Entry 6F9C (electron microscopy, 8.00 A resolution (low resolution: residue-level contacts below are approximate; hydrogen-bond / salt-bridge calls are withheld)); this record covers chains G and H of the 12 polymer chains in the assembly.

== Chain G ==
Protein: Glycoprotein
From: Rift valley fever virus
Reference sequence: A2T085 (A2T085_RVFV); residue numbers follow UniProt; this construct covers 154-469
Chain sequence (316 residues; numbered 154 to 469; the number before each row is that of its first residue):
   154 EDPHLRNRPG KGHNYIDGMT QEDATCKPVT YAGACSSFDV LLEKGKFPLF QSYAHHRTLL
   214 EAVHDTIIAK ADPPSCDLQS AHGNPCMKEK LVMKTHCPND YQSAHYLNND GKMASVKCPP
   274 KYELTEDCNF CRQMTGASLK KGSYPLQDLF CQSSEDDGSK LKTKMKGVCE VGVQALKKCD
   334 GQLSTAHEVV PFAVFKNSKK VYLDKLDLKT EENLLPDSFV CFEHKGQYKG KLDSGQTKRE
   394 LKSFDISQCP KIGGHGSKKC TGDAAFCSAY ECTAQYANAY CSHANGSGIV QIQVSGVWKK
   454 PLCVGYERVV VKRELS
Not modelled in the structure: 288-289, 380-392
From the paper describing this entry:
  - post-translational modification sites: Asn438 (proposed by the authors, not directly observed)

== Chain H ==
Protein: Glycoprotein
From: Rift valley fever virus
Reference sequence: A2T072 (A2T072_RVFV); residue numbers follow UniProt; this construct covers 691-1118
Chain sequence (431 residues; each row starts with the number of its first residue):
   688 DPGCSELIQA SSRITTCSTE GVNTKCRLSG TALIRAGSVG AEACLMLKGV KEDQTKFLKI
   748 KTVSSELSCR EGQSYWTGSF SPKCLSSRRC HLVGECHVNR CLSWRDNETS AEFSFVGEST
   808 TMRENKCFEQ CGGWGCGCFN VNPSCLFVHT YLQSVRKEAL RVFNCIDWVH KLTLEITDFD
   868 GSVSTIDLGA SSSRFTNWGS VSLSLDAEGI SGSNSFSFIE SPGKGYAIVD EPFSEIPRQG
   928 FLGEIRCNSE SSVLSAHESC LRAPNLISYK PMIDQLECTT NLIDPFVVFE RGSLPQTRND
   988 KTFAASKGNR GVQAFSKGSV QADLTLMFDN FEVDFVGAAV SCDAAFLNLT GCYSCNAGAR
  1048 VCLSITSTGT GSLSAHNKDG SLHIVLPSEN GTKDQCQILH FTVPEVEEEF MYSCDGDERP
  1108 LLVKGTLIAI D
Construct notes: expression tag (688-690)
From the paper describing this entry:
  - post-translational modification sites: Asn794, Asn1035 (proposed by the authors, not directly observed)

== Chain G / chain H interface ==
Pairs across the interface (19):
  Pro201(G) - Phe802(H)
  Leu202(G) - Phe802(H)
  Ser205(G) - Ala798(H)
  Tyr206(G) - Arg776(H)
  Lys319(G) - Gln840(H)
  Lys319(G) - Val842(H)
  Val342(G) - Val803(H)
  Lys358(G) - Cys771(H)
  Leu359(G) - Leu772(H)
  Leu361(G) - Ser773(H)
  Lys362(G) - Asp961(H)
  Thr363(G) - Arg775(H)
  Glu365(G) - Phe826(H)
  His436(G) - Phe826(H)
  Asn438(G) - Leu779(H)
  Asn438(G) - Val780(H)
  Gly439(G) - Val780(H)
  Tyr459(G) - Phe802(H)
  Tyr459(G) - Val803(H)
Other interface residues (no listed pair), chain G (22 interface residues in all): Asp357, Asp360, Glu364, Leu367, Ala418, Trp451
Other interface residues (no listed pair), chain H (22 interface residues in all): Lys770, Ser774, Glu799, Ser801, Trp821, Gly824, Cys825, Tyr838

== In short ==
Chain G and chain H each contribute 22 residues to their interface. The paper reports modification sites
Asn438(G) and Asn794(H) among others.
Here chain G is Glycoprotein and chain H is Glycoprotein, both from Rift valley fever virus. Entry 6F9C (Model
of the Rift Valley fever virus glycoprotein hexamer type 1) was determined by electron microscopy (same
publication as 6F8P, 6F9B, 6F9D, 6F9E and 6F9F).
